PDB entry 7LC2 | X-ray diffraction, 2.70 A resolution | chains A and E

Chain A:
Name: GTPase KRas
Source organism: Homo sapiens
Notes: EC 3.6.5.2
UniProtKB: P01116 (RASK_HUMAN), isoform P01116-2; residues 1-169 here = UniProt positions 1-169
Chain sequence (170 residues; each row starts with the number of its first residue; numbering starts at 0):
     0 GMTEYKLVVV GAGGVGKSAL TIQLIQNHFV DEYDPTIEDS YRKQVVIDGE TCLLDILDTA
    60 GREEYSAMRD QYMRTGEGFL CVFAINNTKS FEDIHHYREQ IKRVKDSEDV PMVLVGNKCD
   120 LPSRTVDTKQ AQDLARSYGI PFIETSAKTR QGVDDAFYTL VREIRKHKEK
Unresolved in the structure: 167-169
Modified positions: Mse1, Mse67, Mse72, Mse111 (selenomethionine; parent Met)
Construct notes: expression tag (0); engineered mutation Arg61 (Gln in P01116)
Bound ions: Mg2+: Ser17, Thr35 (together with GMP-PNP)
Ligand contacts: GMP-PNP (GNP; phosphoaminophosphonic acid-guanylate ester): Ala11, Gly12, Gly13, Val14, Gly15, Lys16, Ser17, Ala18, Phe28, Val29, Asp30, Tyr32, Asp33, Pro34, Thr35, Thr58, Ala59, Gly60, Arg61, Asn116, Lys117, Asp119, Leu120, Ser145, Ala146, Lys147
UniProt features mapped onto this chain:
  - motif: Tyr32 to Tyr40 (Effector region)
  - binding site (GTP): Gly10 to Ala18, Val29 to Thr35, Ala59, Gly60, Asn116 to Asp119
  - modified residue: Mse1 (N-acetylmethionine), Thr2 (N-acetylthreonine), Lys104 (N6-acetyllysine)
  - glycosylation: Thr35 (Microbial infection: O-linked (Glc) threonine)
  - natural variant: Lys5 (K5E: In NS3; K5N: In GASC), Gly10 (G10GG: In AML), Gly12 (G12A: In colorectal cancer samples; G12C: In lung carcinoma; G12D: In GASC, JMML and SFM; G12R: In lung cancer and bladder cancer; G12S: In GASC and JMML; G12V: In GASC), Gly13 (G13D: In GASC, JMML and OES; G13R: In pylocytic astrocytoma), Val14 (V14I: In NS3), Leu19 (L19F: In OES), Gln22 (Q22E: In CFC2; Q22R: In NS3), Pro34 (P34L: In NS3; P34Q: In NS3; P34R: In CFC2), Ile36 (I36M: In NS3), Thr58 (T58I: In NS3), Ala59 (A59T: In GASC), Gly60 (G60R: In CFC2; G60S: In NS3), 8 further natural variant entries in UniProt
  - mutagenesis: Asp38 (D38A: Decreased interaction with MAPKAP1/SIN1), Tyr40 (Y40A: Decreased interaction with MAPKAP1/SIN1)
Reported in the primary citation:
  - mutagenesis - Q25A: increased binding to Sin1 RBD-PH

Chain E:
Name: Target of rapamycin complex 2 subunit MAPKAP1
Source organism: Homo sapiens
UniProtKB: Q9BPZ7 (SIN1_HUMAN); residue numbers follow UniProt; this construct covers 275-361
Chain sequence (88 residues; numbered 274 to 361; the number before each row is that of its first residue):
   274 GSKESLFVRI NAAHGFSLIQ VDNTKVTMKE ILLKAVKRRK GSQKVSGPQY RLEKQSEPNV
   334 AVDLDSTLES QSAWEFCLVR ENSSRADG
Unresolved in the structure: 274-277, 317-321, 356-361
Construct notes: expression tag (274)
UniProt features mapped onto this chain:
  - modified residue (Phosphoserine): Ser315, Ser356
  - mutagenesis: His287 (H287A: Does not affect interaction with KRAS), Leu291 (L291D: Decreased interaction with KRAS), Arg311 (R311E: Does not affect interaction with KRAS), Arg312 (R312E: Decreased interaction with KRAS)
Reported in the primary citation:
  - mutagenesis - H287A, R311E: unchanged binding to GTPase KRas (chain A)
  - mutagenesis - H287A, L291D, R311L, R311L/R312L, R312E, R312L: unchanged binding to KRAS4A

Interface between chain A and chain E:
Residue-residue contacts (27):
  Gln25(A) - Arg311(E)
  Gln25(A) - Arg312(E)
  Gln25(A) - Lys313(E)
  Asp33(A) - Lys307(E)  salt bridge
  Asp33(A) - Arg311(E)  salt bridge
  Ile36(A) - Phe280(E)  hydrophobic
  Ile36(A) - Leu291(E)  hydrophobic
  Ile36(A) - Gln293(E)
  Glu37(A) - Ser290(E)
  Glu37(A) - Leu291(E)  hydrogen bond (backbone-backbone)
  Asp38(A) - Phe289(E)
  Asp38(A) - Ser290(E)  hydrogen bond
  Asp38(A) - Leu291(E)
  Asp38(A) - Arg311(E)  salt bridge
  Ser39(A) - His287(E)
  Ser39(A) - Gly288(E)
  Ser39(A) - Phe289(E)  hydrogen bond (backbone-backbone)
  Ser39(A) - Arg312(E)  hydrogen bond (backbone-side chain)
  Tyr40(A) - His287(E)
  Tyr40(A) - Arg311(E)
  Tyr40(A) - Arg312(E)
  Arg41(A) - Ala286(E)  hydrogen bond (side chain-backbone)
  Arg41(A) - His287(E)  hydrogen bond (backbone-backbone)
  Arg41(A) - Gly288(E)
  Tyr64(A) - Ser278(E)  hydrogen bond (side chain-backbone)
  Tyr64(A) - Gln293(E)
  Mse67(A) - Phe280(E)  hydrophobic
Other interface residues (no listed pair), chain A (13 interface residues in all): His27, Leu56, Arg61
Other interface residues (no listed pair), chain E (15 interface residues in all): Lys310, Gly314
From the paper, about this interface:
  - interface residues, chain A: Ser39(A), Tyr40(A)
  - hot spots on chain A (mutagenesis) - D38A: abolished binding to Target of rapamycin complex 2 subunit MAPKAP1 (chain E)
  - hot spots on chain A (mutagenesis) - Y40A (12-fold), R41A (2-fold): decreased binding to Target of rapamycin complex 2 subunit MAPKAP1 (chain E)
  - hot spots on chain A (mutagenesis) - Q25A: increased binding to Target of rapamycin complex 2 subunit MAPKAP1 (chain E)
  - interface residues, chain E: Phe289(E), Leu291(E), Lys307(E), Arg312(E)
  - hot spots on chain E (mutagenesis) - L291D, R312E: abolished binding to GTPase KRas (chain A)

Summary:
Chain A and chain E form an interface of 13 and 15 residues respectively; the contacts include 7 hydrogen
bonds and 3 salt bridges. Polar contacts include Asp33(A)-Lys307(E), Asp33(A)-Arg311(E) and
Asp38(A)-Arg311(E). The paper reports that Y40A and R41A of chain A reduce binding to Target of rapamycin
complex 2 subunit MAPKAP1 (chain E); interface residues Ser39(A), Tyr40(A) and Phe289(E) among others; 11
substitutions were tested in all.
Chain A is GTPase KRas and chain E is Target of rapamycin complex 2 subunit MAPKAP1, both from Homo sapiens;
the structure, Crystal Structure of KRAS4b-Q61R (GMPPNP-bound) in complex with the RAS-binding domain (RBD) of
SIN1, was determined by X-ray diffraction, deposited together with 7LC1.
